1LK5 - chains A and C of the 4 polymer chains in the assembly; structure by X-ray diffraction, 1.75 A resolution.

Chain A (and C):
Molecule: D-Ribose-5-Phosphate Isomerase
From: Pyrococcus horikoshii
Notes: EC 5.3.1.6; chain C of this document is another copy of the same molecule, construct and numbering; everything in this record applies to it too
UniProt: O50083 (RPIA_PYRHO); residue numbers follow UniProt; this construct covers 1-229
Sequence (229 residues; each row starts with the number of its first residue):
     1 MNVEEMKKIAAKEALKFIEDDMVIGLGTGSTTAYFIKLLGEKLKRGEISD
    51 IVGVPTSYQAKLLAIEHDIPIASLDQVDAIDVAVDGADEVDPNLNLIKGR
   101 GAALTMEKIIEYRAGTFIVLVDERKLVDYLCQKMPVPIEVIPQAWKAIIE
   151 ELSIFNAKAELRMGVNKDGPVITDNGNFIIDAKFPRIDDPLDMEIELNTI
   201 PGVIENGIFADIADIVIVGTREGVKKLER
Bound ions: Na+: Asn175 (shared with 1 residue of chain B)
What the authors report for this chain:
  - self-association interface (contacts with another copy of this molecule): Arg162 to Asn177
  - mutagenesis - E107Q: abolished catalytic activity
  - catalytic residues: Glu107
  - mutagenesis - D85N, R100A, K125A: decreased catalytic activity
  - catalytic residues: Asp85 (proposed by the authors, not directly observed)
  - mutagenesis - D168N: unchanged catalytic activity

How chain A and chain C interact:
Contacting residue pairs (41; chain A residue first):
  Thr28(A) - Asp168(C)
  Gly29(A) - Asp168(C)
  Tyr58(A) - Pro170(C)
  Tyr58(A) - Ile172(C)  hydrophobic
  Tyr58(A) - Phe178(C)  hydrophobic
  Gln59(A) - Gly169(C)
  Leu62(A) - Trp145(C)  hydrophobic
  Arg100(A) - Asn166(C)
  Gly101(A) - Lys167(C)
  Gly101(A) - Asp168(C)  hydrogen bond (backbone-backbone)
  Ala102(A) - Lys167(C)
  Trp145(A) - Leu62(C)
  Leu161(A) - Leu62(C)  hydrophobic
  Arg162(A) - Asn166(C)  hydrogen bond (side chain-backbone)
  Met163(A) - Asn166(C)  hydrogen bond (backbone-side chain)
  Val165(A) - Val165(C)  hydrophobic
  Val165(A) - Asn166(C)
  Asn166(A) - Arg162(C)  hydrogen bond (backbone-side chain)
  Asn166(A) - Met163(C)  hydrogen bond (side chain-backbone)
  Asn166(A) - Val165(C)
  Asn166(A) - Val171(C)
  Lys167(A) - Gly101(C)
  Lys167(A) - Ala102(C)
  Lys167(A) - Ile172(C)
  Lys167(A) - Asp174(C)  salt bridge
  Asp168(A) - Thr28(C)
  Asp168(A) - Gly29(C)
  Asp168(A) - Arg100(C)  salt bridge
  Asp168(A) - Gly101(C)  hydrogen bond (backbone-backbone)
  Gly169(A) - Gln59(C)
  Pro170(A) - Tyr58(C)
  Val171(A) - Asn166(C)
  Ile172(A) - Tyr58(C)  hydrophobic
  Ile172(A) - Lys167(C)
  Ile172(A) - Ile172(C)
  Ile172(A) - Thr173(C)
  Ile172(A) - Asp174(C)
  Thr173(A) - Ile172(C)
  Asp174(A) - Lys167(C)  salt bridge
  Asp174(A) - Ile172(C)
  Phe178(A) - Tyr58(C)  hydrophobic
Also at the interface, not in a pair above, chain A (25 interface residues in all): Pro142, Lys146
Also at the interface, not in a pair above, chain C (25 interface residues in all): Ile65, Pro142, Leu161

Overview:
The chain A/chain C interface involves 25 residues from each chain; the contacts include 6 hydrogen bonds and
3 salt bridges. Polar contacts include Lys167(A)-Asp174(C), Asp168(A)-Arg100(C) and Arg162(A)-Asn166(C). From
the paper: catalytic residues Glu107(A) and Asp85(A); D85N, R100A and K125A of chain A reduce catalytic
activity; 5 substitutions were tested in all.
Both chains are D-Ribose-5-Phosphate Isomerase (Pyrococcus horikoshii). Entry 1LK5 (Structure of the
D-Ribose-5-Phosphate Isomerase from Pyrococcus horikoshii) was determined by X-ray diffraction, deposited
together with 1LK7.
